Entry 8VAT (electron microscopy, 3.20 A resolution); this record covers chains C and G of the 9 polymer chains in the assembly.

[Chain C]
Name: DNA polymerase III subunit tau
Source organism: Escherichia coli
Notes: EC 2.7.7.7
UniProtKB: P06710 (DPO3X_ECOLI); numbering as in UniProt (aligned over 1-373)
Sequence (376 residues; numbered -2 to 373; the number before each row is that of its first residue; numbers below 1 keep their minus sign (Gly-2 is residue -2)):
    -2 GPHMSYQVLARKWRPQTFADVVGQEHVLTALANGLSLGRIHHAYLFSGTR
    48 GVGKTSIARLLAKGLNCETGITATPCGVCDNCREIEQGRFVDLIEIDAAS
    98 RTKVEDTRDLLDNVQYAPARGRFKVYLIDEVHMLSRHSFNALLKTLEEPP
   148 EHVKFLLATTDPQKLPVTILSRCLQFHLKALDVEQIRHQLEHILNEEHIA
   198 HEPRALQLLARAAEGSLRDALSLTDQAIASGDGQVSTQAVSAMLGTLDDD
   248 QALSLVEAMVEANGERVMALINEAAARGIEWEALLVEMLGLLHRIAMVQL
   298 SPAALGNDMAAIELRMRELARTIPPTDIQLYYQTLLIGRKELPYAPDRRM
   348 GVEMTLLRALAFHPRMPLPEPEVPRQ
Not modelled in the structure: 368-373
Construct notes: expression tag (-2 to 0)
Swiss-Prot annotation at these positions:
  - binding site (ATP): Gly45 to Thr52
  - binding site (Zn(2+)): Cys64, Cys73, Cys76, Cys79
Bound ions: Mg2+: Thr52 (together with ADP); Zn2+: Cys64, Cys76, Cys79
Residues lining bound ligands:
  - ADP / beryllium trifluoride: Glu144, Thr165, Arg169
  - ADP / beryllium trifluoride: Leu6, Ala7, Arg8, Trp10, Arg11, Pro12, Asp17, Val18, Val19, Gln21, Arg47, Gly48, Val49, Gly50, Lys51, Thr52, Ser53, Asp126, Glu127, Thr157, Gln186, Leu214, Arg215, Leu218
From the paper describing this entry:
  - catalytic residues: Glu127 (citing earlier work)
  - mutagenesis - K141A: decreased catalytic activity

[Chain G]
Name: Beta sliding clamp
Source organism: Escherichia coli
UniProtKB: P0A988 (DPO3B_ECOLI); residue numbers follow UniProt; this construct covers 1-366
Sequence (369 residues; numbered -2 to 366; the number before each row is that of its first residue; numbers below 1 keep their minus sign (Gly-2 is residue -2)):
    -2 GPHMKFTVEREHLLKPLQQVSGPLGGRPTLPILGNLLLQVADGTLSLTGT
    48 DLEMEMVARVALVQPHEPGATTVPARKFFDICRGLPEGAEIAVQLEGERM
    98 LVRSGRSRFSLSTLPAADFPNLDDWQSEVEFTLPQATMKRLIEATQFSMA
   148 HQDVRYYLNGMLFETEGEELRTVATDGHRLAVCSMPIGQSLPSHSVIVPR
   198 KGVIELMRMLDGGDNPLRVQIGSNNIRAHVGDFIFTSKLVDGRFPDYRRV
   248 LPKNPDKHLEAGCDLLKQAFARAAILSNEKFRGVRLYVSENQLKITANNP
   298 EQEEAEEILDVTYSGAEMEIGFNVSYVLDVLNALKCENVRMMLTDSVSSV
   348 QIEDAASQSAAYVVMPMRL
Not modelled in the structure: -2 to 117
Construct notes: expression tag (-2 to 0)
Swiss-Prot annotation at these positions:
  - binding site (DNA): Arg24, Arg73, Gln149, Tyr153, Tyr154

[How chain C and chain G interact]
Pairs across the interface (6):
  Arg86(C) with Leu366(G)
  Val88(C) with Pro297(G); Gln299(G)
  Asn110(C) with Glu298(G), hydrogen bond
  Tyr113(C) with Glu298(G)
  Ala116(C) with Gln299(G)
Also at the interface, not in a pair above, chain C (6 interface residues in all): Arg98
Also at the interface, not in a pair above, chain G (5 interface residues in all): Lys277

[Summary]
The interface between chain C and chain G involves 6 residues on one side and 5 on the other, with 1 hydrogen
bond. The hydrogen-bonded pair is Asn110(C)-Glu298(G). Bound to chain C: ADP / beryllium trifluoride. The
paper reports the catalytic residue Glu127(C); K141A of chain C reduces catalytic activity.
Chain C is DNA polymerase III subunit tau and chain G is Beta sliding clamp, both from Escherichia coli; the
structure, Structure of the E. coli clamp loader bound to the beta clamp in a Open-RNAp/t conformation, was
determined by electron microscopy, deposited together with 8VAL, 8VAM, 8VAN, 8VAP, 8VAQ, 8VAR and 8VAS.
